Entry 1TII (X-ray diffraction, 2.25 A resolution); this record covers chains D and E of the 7 polymer chains in the assembly.

# Chain D (and E)
Name: Heat labile enterotoxin type iib
Organism: Escherichia coli
Notes: chain E of this document is another copy of the same molecule, construct and numbering; everything in this record applies to it too
UniProt: P43529 (E2BB_ECOLI); residues 1-99 here correspond to UniProt positions 24-122 (UniProt number = residue number + 23)
Chain sequence (99 residues; each row starts with the number of its first residue):
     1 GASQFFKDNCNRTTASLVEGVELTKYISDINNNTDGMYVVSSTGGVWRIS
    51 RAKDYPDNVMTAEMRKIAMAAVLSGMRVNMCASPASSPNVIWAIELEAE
Disordered / not traced: 99
Disulfides: C10-C81

# Interface between chain D and chain E
Contacting residue pairs (57; chain D residue first):
  G1(D) with K25(E)
  S3(D) with K25(E); V40(E)
  F5(D) with I27(E), hydrophobic; Y38(E), hydrophobic; V46(E), hydrophobic
  F6(D) with I27(E), hydrophobic
  N9(D) with D29(E); N33(E); T34(E)
  R12(D) with N33(E); T34(E)
  T13(D) with N31(E); N33(E)
  S50(D) with I30(E)
  Y55(D) with R51(E), hydrogen bond; A52(E), hydrogen bond (side chain-backbone); K53(E), hydrogen bond (side chain-backbone)
  P56(D) with D35(E); R51(E)
  D57(D) with I30(E); D35(E)
  V59(D) with R65(E)
  M60(D) with S28(E), hydrogen bond (backbone-side chain); D29(E); I30(E), hydrophobic; D35(E); G36(E)
  E63(D) with Y26(E), hydrogen bond; S28(E); M37(E); R65(E), salt bridge
  M64(D) with S28(E)
  K66(D) with M69(E)
  I67(D) with Y26(E), hydrophobic; S28(E)
  M76(D) with V72(E); L73(E), hydrophobic
  C81(D) with N31(E)
  W92(D) with D29(E); I30(E), hydrogen bond (backbone-backbone); N31(E)
  A93(D) with S28(E); D29(E)
  I94(D) with Y26(E); I27(E); S28(E), hydrogen bond (backbone-backbone)
  E95(D) with K25(E); Y26(E); I27(E)
  L96(D) with T24(E); K25(E); Y26(E), hydrogen bond (backbone-backbone)
  E97(D) with T24(E); K25(E)
  A98(D) with T24(E), hydrogen bond (backbone-backbone); V72(E)
Interface residues without a listed pair, chain D (29 interface residues in all): T61, A70, I91

# In short
The interface between chain D and chain E involves 29 residues on one side and 23 on the other; the contacts
include 9 hydrogen bonds and 1 salt bridge. Polar pairs include E63(D)-R65(E), Y55(D)-R51(E) and
Y55(D)-A52(E).
Both chains are Heat labile enterotoxin type iib (Escherichia coli). Entry 1TII (Escherichia coli heat labile
enterotoxin type iib) was determined by X-ray diffraction.
